1HVF - chain A; structure by X-ray diffraction, 2.00 A resolution.

== Chain A ==
Protein: Annexin V
From: Homo sapiens
UniProt: P08758 (ANXA5_HUMAN); residues 2-320 here correspond to UniProt positions 1-319 (UniProt number = residue number - 1)
Sequence (319 residues; numbered 2 to 320; the number before each row is that of its first residue):
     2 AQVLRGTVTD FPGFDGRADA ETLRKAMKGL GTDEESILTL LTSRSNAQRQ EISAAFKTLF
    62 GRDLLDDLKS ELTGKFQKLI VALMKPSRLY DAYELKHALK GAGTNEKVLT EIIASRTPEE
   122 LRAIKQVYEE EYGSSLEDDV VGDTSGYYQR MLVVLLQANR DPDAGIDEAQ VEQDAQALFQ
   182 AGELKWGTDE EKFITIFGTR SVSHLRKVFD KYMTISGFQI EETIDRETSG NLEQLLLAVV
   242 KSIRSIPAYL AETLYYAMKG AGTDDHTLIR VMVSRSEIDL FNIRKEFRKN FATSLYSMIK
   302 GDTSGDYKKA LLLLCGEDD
Unresolved in the structure: 2-3, 317-320
Sequence notes: conflict Gly17 (Glu16 in P08758), Gln78 (Glu77 in P08758)
Ion coordination: Ca2+ site 1: Met28, Gly30, Gly32, Glu72; Ca2+ site 2: Thr33, Glu35; Ca2+ site 3: Thr33, Glu72; Ca2+ site 4: Leu100, Gly102, Gly104, Asp144; Ca2+ site 5: Met259, Gly261, Gly263, Asp303
UniProt features mapped onto this chain:
  - motif: Leu315, Asp320 ([IL]-x-C-x-x-[DE] motif)

== Overview ==
The Ca2+ site 1 is built by Met28, Gly30, Gly32 and Glu72. The Ca2+ site 2 is built by Thr33 and Glu35.
Chain A is Annexin V (Homo sapiens); the structure, Structural and electrophysiological analysis of annexin V
mutants. mutagenesis of human annexin V, an in vitro ..., was determined by X-ray diffraction, deposited
together with 1HVD, 1HVE and 1HVG.
